3CFQ - chains A and B; structure by X-ray diffraction, 2.09 A resolution.

# Chain A (and B)
Name: Transthyretin
Organism: Homo sapiens
Notes: chain B of this document is another copy of the same molecule, construct and numbering; everything in this record applies to it too
UniProtKB: P02766 (TTHY_HUMAN); residues 10-127 here correspond to UniProt positions 30-147 (UniProt number = residue number + 20)
Amino-acid sequence (118 residues; numbered 10 to 127; the number before each row is that of its first residue):
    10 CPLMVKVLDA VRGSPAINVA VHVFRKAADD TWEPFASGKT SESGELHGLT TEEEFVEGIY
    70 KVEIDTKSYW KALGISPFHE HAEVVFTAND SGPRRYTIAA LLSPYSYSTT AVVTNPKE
Disordered / not traced: 126-127 (chain B: 101, 125-127)
Residues lining bound ligands: diclofenac (DIF; 2-[2,6-dichlorophenyl)amino]benzeneacetic acid): Lys15, Leu17, Ala108, Ala109, Leu110, Ser117, Thr118, Thr119
Curated features (UniProtKB/Swiss-Prot):
  - binding site (L-thyroxine): Lys15, Glu54, Ser117
  - modified residue: Cys10 (Sulfocysteine), Glu42 (4-carboxyglutamate), Ser52 (Phosphoserine)
  - glycosylation: Asn98 (N-linked (GlcNAc...) asparagine)

# Chain A / chain B interface
Pairs across the interface (42):
  Ile68(A) with Glu89(B)
  Phe87(A) with Phe95(B), hydrophobic; Thr96(B); Tyr105(B), hydrophobic; Ile107(B), hydrophobic; Ala120(B), hydrophobic
  His88(A) with Val93(B); Val94(B); Thr118(B)
  Glu89(A) with Val94(B), hydrogen bond (backbone-backbone); Thr96(B), hydrogen bond
  His90(A) with Val94(B)
  Glu92(A) with Glu92(B); Val94(B); Tyr116(B), hydrogen bond (backbone-side chain)
  Val93(A) with Phe87(B), hydrophobic; His88(B)
  Val94(A) with His88(B); Glu89(B), hydrogen bond (backbone-backbone); His90(B); Glu92(B)
  Phe95(A) with Phe87(B), hydrophobic
  Thr96(A) with Glu89(B), hydrogen bond
  Tyr105(A) with Phe87(B), hydrophobic
  Ile107(A) with Phe87(B), hydrophobic
  Tyr114(A) with Thr119(B); Ala120(B), hydrogen bond (backbone-backbone)
  Ser115(A) with Thr118(B), hydrogen bond (side chain-backbone); Thr119(B), hydrogen bond
  Tyr116(A) with Glu92(B), hydrogen bond (side chain-backbone); Ser117(B); Thr118(B), hydrogen bond (backbone-backbone)
  Ser117(A) with Tyr116(B); Ser117(B)
  Thr118(A) with Ser115(B), hydrogen bond (backbone-side chain); Tyr116(B), hydrogen bond (backbone-backbone)
  Thr119(A) with Tyr114(B), hydrogen bond (side chain-backbone); Ser115(B), hydrogen bond
  Ala120(A) with Phe87(B), hydrophobic; Tyr114(B), hydrogen bond (backbone-backbone)
  Val122(A) with Phe87(B), hydrophobic; Tyr114(B), hydrophobic
Other interface residues (no listed pair), chain A (22 interface residues in all): Lys70, Lys76
Other interface residues (no listed pair), chain B (22 interface residues in all): Ile68, Lys70, Lys76, Val122

# Overview
The chain A/chain B interface involves 22 residues from each chain; the contacts include 15 hydrogen bonds.
Polar pairs include Glu89(A)-Thr96(B), Glu92(A)-Tyr116(B) and Ser115(A)-Thr118(B). Bound to chain A:
diclofenac. Curated annotation (UniProt) lists 3 L-thyroxine-binding residues on chain A.
Chain A and chain B are both Transthyretin (Homo sapiens); the structure, Crystal structure of human wild-type
transthyretin in complex with diclofenac, was determined by X-ray diffraction (same publication as 3CFM, 3CFN
and 3CFT).
